9RXG - chains A and B of the 4 polymer chains in the assembly; structure by X-ray diffraction, 2.62 A resolution.

== Chain A ==
Molecule: Hemoglobin subunit alpha
Organism: Bos taurus
UniProtKB: P01966 (HBA_BOVIN); residues 1-140 here correspond to UniProt positions 2-141 (UniProt number = residue number + 1)
Amino-acid sequence (140 residues; each row starts with the number of its first residue):
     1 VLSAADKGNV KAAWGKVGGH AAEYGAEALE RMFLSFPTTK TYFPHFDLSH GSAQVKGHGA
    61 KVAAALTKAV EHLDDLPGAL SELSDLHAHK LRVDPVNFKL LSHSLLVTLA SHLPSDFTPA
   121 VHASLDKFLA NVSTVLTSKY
Not modelled in the structure: 1, 140
Swiss-Prot annotation at these positions:
  - binding site (O2): H58
  - binding site (heme b): H87
  - modified residue: S3 (Phosphoserine), K7 (N6-succinyllysine), K11 (N6-succinyllysine), K16 (N6-acetyllysine), Y24 (Phosphotyrosine), S35 (Phosphoserine), K40 (N6-succinyllysine), S49 (Phosphoserine), S102 (Phosphoserine), T108 (Phosphothreonine), S124 (Phosphoserine), T134 (Phosphothreonine), T137 (Phosphothreonine), S138 (Phosphoserine)
Ion coordination: heme Fe near H87 (its only coordinating residue here)
Ligand contacts: heme (HEM): T39, Y42, F43, H45, F46, H58, K61, V62, A65, L66, L83, L86, H87, L91, V93, N97, F98, L101, V132, L136

== Chain B ==
Molecule: Hemoglobin subunit beta
Organism: Bos taurus
Notes: EC 1.10.2.2
UniProtKB: P02070 (HBB_BOVIN); numbering as in UniProt (aligned over 1-145)
Amino-acid sequence (145 residues; row label = number of the first residue in the row):
     1 MLTAEEKAAV TAFWGKVKVD EVGGEALGRL LVVYPWTQRF FESFGDLSTA DAVMNNPKVK
    61 AHGKKVLDSF SNGMKHLDDL KGTFAALSEL HCDKLHVDPE NFKLLGNVLV VVLARNFGKE
   121 FTPVLQADFQ KVVAGVANAL AHRYH
Not modelled in the structure: 1-2
Swiss-Prot annotation at these positions:
  - binding site (heme b): H62, H91
  - modified residue: T11 (Phosphothreonine), S43 (Phosphoserine), K58 (N6-acetyllysine), K81 (N6-acetyllysine), C92 (S-nitrosocysteine)
  - natural variant: G15 (G15S: In allele B), K18 (K18H: In allele B), D20 (D20G: In allele D-Zambia), S43 (S43T: In allele D-Zambia), K119 (K119N: In allele B), K131 (K131Q: In allele C-Rhodesia)
Ion coordination: heme Fe near H91 (its only coordinating residue here)
Ligand contacts: heme (HEM): L30, T37, F40, F41, F44, H62, K65, V66, S69, F84, L87, L90, H91, L95, V97, N101, F102, L105, V136, L140

== Interface between chain A and chain B ==
Residue-residue contacts - 37 pairs, chain A then chain B:
  R31(A) - F121(B)  hydrogen bond (side chain-backbone)
  R31(A) - T122(B)
  R31(A) - P123(B)
  R31(A) - Q126(B)  hydrogen bond
  L34(A) - P123(B)  hydrophobic
  L34(A) - V124(B)
  L34(A) - A127(B)
  S35(A) - Q126(B)  hydrogen bond
  S35(A) - A127(B)
  S35(A) - Q130(B)
  F36(A) - Q130(B)
  H103(A) - N107(B)
  H103(A) - Q130(B)  hydrogen bond
  V107(A) - V110(B)  hydrophobic
  V107(A) - V111(B)  hydrophobic
  V107(A) - A114(B)
  V107(A) - Q126(B)
  A110(A) - V111(B)
  A110(A) - A114(B)
  A110(A) - R115(B)
  S111(A) - A114(B)
  S111(A) - G118(B)  hydrogen bond (side chain-backbone)
  S111(A) - K119(B)
  P114(A) - R115(B)  hydrogen bond (backbone-side chain)
  F117(A) - R29(B)  hydrogen bond (backbone-side chain)
  F117(A) - V111(B)  hydrophobic
  F117(A) - R115(B)
  T118(A) - R29(B)  hydrogen bond (backbone-side chain)
  P119(A) - R29(B)
  P119(A) - V32(B)
  P119(A) - M54(B)  hydrophobic
  H122(A) - R29(B)  hydrogen bond
  H122(A) - V33(B)
  H122(A) - V111(B)
  A123(A) - V33(B)
  D126(A) - V33(B)
  D126(A) - Y34(B)  hydrogen bond
Also at the interface, not in a pair above, chain A (18 interface residues in all): E30, L106, S115
Also at the interface, not in a pair above, chain B (20 interface residues in all): V108

== Summary ==
The interface between chain A and chain B involves 18 residues on one side and 20 on the other; the contacts
include 10 hydrogen bonds. Polar contacts include R31(A)-F121(B), R31(A)-Q126(B) and S35(A)-Q126(B). Ligands
of chain A: heme. Bound to chain B: heme.
Here chain A is Hemoglobin subunit alpha and chain B is Hemoglobin subunit beta, both from Bos taurus. Entry
9RXG (Work experience structure of Bovine Hemoglobin, collected at room temperature) was determined by X-ray
diffraction.
